3DPB - chains A and B of the 3 polymer chains in the assembly; structure by X-ray diffraction, 2.20 A resolution.

# Chain A
Name: Chaperone protein caf1M
From: Yersinia pestis
Notes: fragment: to 258
UniProt: P26926 (CAF1M_YERPE); residues 1-235 here correspond to UniProt positions 24-258 (UniProt number = residue number + 23)
Chain sequence (235 residues; numbered 1 to 235; the number before each row is that of its first residue):
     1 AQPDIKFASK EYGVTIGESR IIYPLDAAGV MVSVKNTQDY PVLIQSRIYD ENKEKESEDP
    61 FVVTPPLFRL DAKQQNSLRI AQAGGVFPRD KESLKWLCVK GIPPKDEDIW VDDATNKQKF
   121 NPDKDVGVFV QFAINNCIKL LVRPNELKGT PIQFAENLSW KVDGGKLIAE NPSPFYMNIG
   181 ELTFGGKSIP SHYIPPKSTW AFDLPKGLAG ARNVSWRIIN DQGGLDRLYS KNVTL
Not modelled in the structure: 1-8, 56-59, 105-124, 205-210, 235
Disulfide bonds: Cys98-Cys137

# Chain B
Name: F1 capsule antigen
From: Yersinia pestis
Notes: fragment: UNP residues22 to 170
UniProt: P26948 (CAF1_YERPE); residues 1-149 here correspond to UniProt positions 22-170 (UniProt number = residue number + 21)
Chain sequence (149 residues; row label = number of the first residue in the row):
     1 ADLTASTTVT VTVVEPARIT LTYKEGAPIT IMDNGNIDTE LLVGTLTLGG YKTGTTSTSV
    61 NFTDAAGDPM YLTFTSQDGN NHQFTTKVIG KDSRDFDISP KVNGENLVGD DVVLATGSQD
   121 FFVRSIGSKG GKLAAGKYTD AVTVTVSNQ
Construct notes: engineered mutation Val9 (Ala30 in P26948), Val11 (Ala32 in P26948), Val13 (Leu34 in P26948)

# Interface between chain A and chain B
Residue-residue contacts - 95 pairs, chain A then chain B:
  Ser9(A) - Thr22(B)
  Ser9(A) - Tyr23(B)
  Lys10(A) - Leu21(B)
  Lys10(A) - Thr22(B)
  Lys10(A) - Tyr23(B)  hydrogen bond (backbone-backbone)
  Glu11(A) - Leu21(B)
  Glu11(A) - Thr22(B)  hydrogen bond
  Tyr12(A) - Thr20(B)
  Tyr12(A) - Leu21(B)  hydrogen bond (backbone-backbone)
  Gly13(A) - Ile19(B)
  Val14(A) - Ala17(B)
  Val14(A) - Ile19(B)  hydrogen bond (backbone-backbone)
  Thr15(A) - Ala17(B)
  Thr15(A) - Arg18(B)
  Ile16(A) - Pro16(B)
  Ile16(A) - Ala17(B)  hydrogen bond (backbone-backbone)
  Gly17(A) - Val14(B)
  Gly17(A) - Pro16(B)
  Glu18(A) - Glu15(B)
  Glu18(A) - Ala17(B)
  Ser19(A) - Glu15(B)  hydrogen bond (backbone-backbone)
  Ser19(A) - Ala17(B)
  Arg20(A) - Gln149(B)  hydrogen bond (side chain-backbone)
  Lys53(A) - Ser147(B)  hydrogen bond
  Trp96(A) - Ser147(B)
  Trp96(A) - Asn148(B)
  Lys100(A) - Thr143(B)  hydrogen bond
  Asp125(A) - Ile29(B)
  Asp125(A) - Thr30(B)  hydrogen bond
  Asp125(A) - Ala135(B)
  Asp125(A) - Gly136(B)  hydrogen bond (backbone-backbone)
  Val126(A) - Ile29(B)  hydrogen bond (backbone-backbone)
  Val126(A) - Ile31(B)  hydrophobic
  Val126(A) - Ala134(B)
  Val126(A) - Gly136(B)
  Val126(A) - Tyr138(B)  hydrophobic
  Gly127(A) - Gly136(B)  hydrogen bond (backbone-backbone)
  Gly127(A) - Lys137(B)
  Gly127(A) - Tyr138(B)  hydrogen bond (backbone-backbone)
  Val128(A) - Ile29(B)  hydrophobic
  Val128(A) - Val43(B)  hydrophobic
  Val128(A) - Phe74(B)  hydrophobic
  Val128(A) - Phe84(B)  hydrophobic
  Val128(A) - Tyr138(B)
  Phe129(A) - Tyr138(B)  hydrogen bond (backbone-backbone)
  Phe129(A) - Thr139(B)
  Phe129(A) - Asp140(B)  hydrogen bond (backbone-backbone)
  Val130(A) - Tyr23(B)  hydrophobic
  Val130(A) - Phe74(B)  hydrophobic
  Val130(A) - Asp140(B)
  Val130(A) - Val142(B)  hydrophobic
  Gln131(A) - Asp140(B)  hydrogen bond (backbone-backbone)
  Gln131(A) - Ala141(B)
  Gln131(A) - Val142(B)  hydrogen bond (backbone-backbone)
  Phe132(A) - Leu21(B)  hydrophobic
  Phe132(A) - Tyr23(B)  hydrophobic
  Phe132(A) - Leu46(B)  hydrophobic
  Phe132(A) - Val142(B)
  Ala133(A) - Val142(B)  hydrogen bond (backbone-backbone)
  Ala133(A) - Thr143(B)
  Ala133(A) - Val144(B)  hydrogen bond (backbone-backbone)
  Ile134(A) - Ile19(B)  hydrophobic
  Ile134(A) - Leu21(B)  hydrophobic
  Ile134(A) - Val144(B)
  Asn135(A) - Thr143(B)
  Asn135(A) - Val144(B)  hydrogen bond (backbone-backbone)
  Asn135(A) - Thr145(B)  hydrogen bond
  Asn135(A) - Val146(B)  hydrogen bond (backbone-backbone)
  Asn136(A) - Ala17(B)  hydrogen bond (side chain-backbone)
  Asn136(A) - Ile19(B)
  Asn136(A) - Asn148(B)  hydrogen bond
  Cys137(A) - Thr145(B)
  Cys137(A) - Val146(B)  hydrogen bond (backbone-backbone)
  Cys137(A) - Ser147(B)
  Cys137(A) - Asn148(B)  hydrogen bond (backbone-side chain)
  Ile138(A) - Ala17(B)  hydrophobic
  Ile138(A) - Asn148(B)
  Lys139(A) - Asn148(B)
  Lys139(A) - Gln149(B)  hydrogen bond (side chain-backbone)
  Asn178(A) - Gln149(B)
  Gly180(A) - Gly54(B)
  Pro190(A) - Thr56(B)
  Pro190(A) - Asp111(B)
  Pro190(A) - Val113(B)  hydrophobic
  Ser191(A) - Gly54(B)
  Ser191(A) - Thr56(B)
  His192(A) - Gln149(B)
  Ile219(A) - Lys52(B)
  Gln222(A) - Thr12(B)
  Gln222(A) - Val13(B)
  Gln222(A) - Val14(B)
  Gln222(A) - Glu15(B)  hydrogen bond (backbone-backbone)
  Gly223(A) - Glu15(B)
  Gly223(A) - Lys52(B)
  Gly224(A) - Glu15(B)
Interface residues without a listed pair, chain A (44 interface residues in all): Ile179, Ile189, Tyr193, Asp203, Leu225
Interface residues without a listed pair, chain B (45 interface residues in all): Lys24, Pro28, Ile37, Thr53, Val112

# Overview
44 residues of chain A face 45 of chain B across their interface, with 29 hydrogen bonds. Polar pairs include
Glu11(A)-Thr22(B), Arg20(A)-Gln149(B) and Lys53(A)-Ser147(B).
Here chain A is Chaperone protein caf1M and chain B is F1 capsule antigen, both from Yersinia pestis. Entry
3DPB (Crystal structure of the complex of the Caf1M chaperone with the mini-fiber of two Caf1 subunits ...)
was determined by X-ray diffraction.
